PDB entry 6ZXL | electron microscopy, 4.20 A resolution (low resolution: residue-level contacts below are approximate; hydrogen-bond / salt-bridge calls are withheld) | chains C and I of the 10 polymer chains in the assembly

[Chain C]
Name: Protective antigen
From: Bacillus anthracis
UniProtKB: Q68GS1 (Q68GS1_BACAN); residues 0-735 here correspond to UniProt positions 1-736 (UniProt number = residue number + 1)
Chain sequence (759 residues; each row starts with the number of its first residue; numbers below 1 keep their minus sign (Met-23 is residue -23)):
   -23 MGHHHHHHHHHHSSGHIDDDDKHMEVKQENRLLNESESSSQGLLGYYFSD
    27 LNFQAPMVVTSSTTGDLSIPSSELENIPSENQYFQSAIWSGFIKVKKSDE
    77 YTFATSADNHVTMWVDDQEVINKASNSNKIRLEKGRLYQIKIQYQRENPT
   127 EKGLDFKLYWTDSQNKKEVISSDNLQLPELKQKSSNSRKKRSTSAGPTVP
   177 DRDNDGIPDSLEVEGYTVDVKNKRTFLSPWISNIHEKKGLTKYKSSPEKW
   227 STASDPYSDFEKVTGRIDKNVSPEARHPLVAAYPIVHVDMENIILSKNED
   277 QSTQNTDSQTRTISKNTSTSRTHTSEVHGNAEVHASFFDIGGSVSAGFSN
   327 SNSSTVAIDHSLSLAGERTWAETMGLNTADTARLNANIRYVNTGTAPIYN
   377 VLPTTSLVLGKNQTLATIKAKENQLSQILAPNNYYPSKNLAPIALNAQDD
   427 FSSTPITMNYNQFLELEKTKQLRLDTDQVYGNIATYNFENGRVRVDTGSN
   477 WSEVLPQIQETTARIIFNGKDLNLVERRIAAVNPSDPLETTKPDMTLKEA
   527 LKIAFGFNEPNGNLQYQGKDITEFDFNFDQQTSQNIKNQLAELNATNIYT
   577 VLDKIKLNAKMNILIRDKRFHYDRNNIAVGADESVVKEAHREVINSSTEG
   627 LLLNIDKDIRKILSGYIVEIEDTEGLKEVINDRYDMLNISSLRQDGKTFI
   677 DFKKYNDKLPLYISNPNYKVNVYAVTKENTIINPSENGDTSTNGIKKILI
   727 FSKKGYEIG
Unresolved in the structure: -23 to 172, 275-286, 302-322, 735
Differences from the reference sequence: initiating methionine (-23); expression tag (-22 to -1)

[Chain I]
Name: Lethal factor
From: Bacillus anthracis
Notes: EC 3.4.24.83
UniProtKB: P15917 (LEF_BACAN); residues -32 to 776 here correspond to UniProt positions 1-809 (UniProt number = residue number + 33)
Chain sequence (809 residues; each row starts with the number of its first residue; numbers below 1 keep their minus sign (Met-32 is residue -32)):
   -32 MNIKKEFIKVISMSCLVTAITLSGPVFIPLVQGAGGHGDVGMHVKEKEKN
    18 KDENKRKDEERNKTQEEHLKEIMKHIVKIEVKGEEAVKKEAAEKLLEKVP
    68 SDVLEMYKAIGGKIYIVDGDITKHISLEALSEDKKKIKDIYGKDALLHEH
   118 YVYAKEGYEPVLVIQSSEDYVENTEKALNVYYEIGKILSRDILSKINQPY
   168 QKFLDVLNTIKNASDSDGQDLLFTNQLKEHPTDFSVEFLEQNSNEVQEVF
   218 AKAFAYYIEPQHRDVLQLYAPEAFNYMDKFNEQEINLSLEELKDQRMLAR
   268 YEKWEKIKQHYQHWSDSLSEEGRGLLKKLQIPIEPKKDDIIHSLSQEEKE
   318 LLKRIQIDSSDFLSTEEKEFLKKLQIDIRDSLSEEEKELLNRIQVDSSNP
   368 LSEKEKEFLKKLKLDIQPYDINQRLQDTGGLIDSPSINLDVRKQYKRDIQ
   418 NIDALLHQSIGSTLYNKIYLYENMNINNLTATLGADLVDSTDNTKINRGI
   468 FNEFKKNFKYSISSNYMIVDINERPALDNERLKWRIQLSPDTRAGYLENG
   518 KLILQRNIGLEIKDVQIIKQSEKEYIRIDAKVVPKSKIDTKIQEAQLNIN
   568 QEWNKALGLPKYTKLITFNVHNRYASNIVESAYLILNEWKNNIQSDLIKK
   618 VTNYLVDGNGRFVFTDITLPNIAEQYTHQDEIYEQVHSKGLYVPESRSIL
   668 LHGPSKGVELRNDSEGFIHEFGHAVDDYAGYLLDKNQSDLVTNSKKFIDI
   718 FKEEGSNLTSYGRTNEAEFFAEAFRLMHSTDHAERLKVQKNAPKTFQFIN
   768 DQIKFIINS
Unresolved in the structure: -32 to 31, 339-342, 346-367, 398-400, 430-432, 774-776
Swiss-Prot annotation at these positions:
  - region: Arg263 to Gln297 (IIA)
  - active site: Glu687 (Proton acceptor)
  - binding site (Zn(2+)): His686, His690, Tyr728, Glu735

[Chain C / chain I interface]
Contacting residue pairs (15; chain C residue first):
  Gly182(C) - Met40(I)
  Pro184(C) - Val44(I)
  Asn198(C) - Glu139(I)
  Arg200(C) - Glu139(I)
  Thr201(C) - Ile43(I)
  Phe202(C) - Ile43(I)
  Phe202(C) - Lys45(I)
  Leu203(C) - Ile43(I)
  Leu203(C) - Val44(I)
  Leu203(C) - Lys45(I)
  Pro205(C) - Lys45(I)
  Pro205(C) - Ile46(I)
  Ile207(C) - Val48(I)
  Glu465(C) - Gln32(I)
  Glu465(C) - His35(I)
Other interface residues (no listed pair), chain C (17 interface residues in all): Val175, Asn180, Leu187, Lys197, Lys199, Ser204, Arg242
Other interface residues (no listed pair), chain I (12 interface residues in all): Leu36, Ile39, Glu135

[Overview]
17 residues of chain C face 12 of chain I across their interface. Curated annotation (UniProt) lists
active-site residue Glu687(I) and 4 Zn2+-binding residues on chain I.
Here chain C is Protective antigen and chain I is Lethal factor, both from Bacillus anthracis. Entry 6ZXL
(Fully-loaded anthrax lethal toxin in its heptameric pre-pore state and PA7LF(2+1A) arrangement) was
determined by electron microscopy (same publication as 6ZXJ and 6ZXK).
